Entry 6VG0 (X-ray diffraction, 2.66 A resolution); this record covers chains A and B.

[Chain A (and B)]
Protein: Isocitrate dehydrogenase [NADP] cytoplasmic
From: Homo sapiens
Notes: EC 1.1.1.42; chain B of this document is another copy of the same molecule, construct and numbering; everything in this record applies to it too
Reference sequence: O75874 (IDHC_HUMAN); residue numbers follow UniProt; this construct covers 1-414
Amino-acid sequence (425 residues; row label = number of the first residue in the row):
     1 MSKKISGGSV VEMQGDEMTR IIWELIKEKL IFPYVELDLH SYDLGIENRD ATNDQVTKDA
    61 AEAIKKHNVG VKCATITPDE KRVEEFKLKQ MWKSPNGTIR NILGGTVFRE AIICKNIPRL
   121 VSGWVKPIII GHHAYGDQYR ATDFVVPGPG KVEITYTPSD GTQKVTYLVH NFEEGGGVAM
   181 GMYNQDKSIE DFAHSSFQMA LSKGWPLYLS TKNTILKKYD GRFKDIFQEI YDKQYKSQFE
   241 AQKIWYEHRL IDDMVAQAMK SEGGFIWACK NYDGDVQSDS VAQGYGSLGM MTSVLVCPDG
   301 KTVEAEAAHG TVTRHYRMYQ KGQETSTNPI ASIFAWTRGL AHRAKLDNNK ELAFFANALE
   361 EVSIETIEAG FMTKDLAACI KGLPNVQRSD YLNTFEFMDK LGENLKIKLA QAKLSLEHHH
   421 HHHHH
Not modelled in the structure: 1, 415-425 (chain B: 1, 417-425)
Sequence notes: engineered mutation His-132 (Arg in O75874); expression tag (415-425)
Small-molecule neighbours:
  - NADPH (NDP; NADPH dihydro-nicotinamide-adenine-dinucleotide phosphate): Lys-72, Ala-74, Thr-75, Ile-76, Thr-77, Arg-82, Asn-96, Leu-288, Gly-289, Glu-306, Ala-307, Ala-308, His-309, Gly-310, Thr-311, Val-312, Thr-313, Arg-314, His-315, Ser-326, Thr-327, Asn-328, Asp-375
  - QWM (N~2~,N~4~-bis[(1R)-1-cyclopropylethyl]-6-[6-(trifluoromethyl)pyridin-2-yl]-1,3,5-triazine-2,4-diamine): Val-121, Trp-124, Ile-251, Val-255, Met-259, Tyr-272, Asp-273, Val-276, Gln-277, Ser-280, Val-281
Swiss-Prot annotation at these positions:
  - binding site (NADP(+)): Thr-75 to Thr-77, Arg-82, Lys-260, Gly-310 to His-315, Asn-328
  - binding site (substrate): Thr-77, Ser-94 to Arg-100, Arg-109, Lys-212
  - binding site (Mn(2+)): Asp-252, Asp-275, Asp-279
  - site (Critical for catalysis): Tyr-139, Lys-212
  - modified residue: Ser-2 (N-acetylserine), Tyr-42 (Phosphotyrosine), Lys-81 (N6-acetyllysine), Lys-126 (N6-succinyllysine), Lys-224 (N6-acetyllysine), Lys-233 (N6-acetyllysine), Lys-243 (N6-acetyllysine), Lys-321 (N6-acetyllysine), Ser-389 (Phosphoserine), Lys-400 (N6-succinyllysine)
  - natural variant: His-132 (R132H: In a glioma sample; this construct carries the variant)
From the paper describing this entry:
  - binding site for QWM: Val-121, Trp-124, Ile-251, Val-255, Met-259, Asp-273, Gln-277

[Interface between chain A and chain B]
Residue-residue contacts - 144 pairs, chain A then chain B:
  Leu-120(A) / Leu-120(B)
  Leu-120(A) / Val-121(B)
  Leu-120(A) / Ser-122(B)  hydrogen bond (backbone-backbone)
  Leu-120(A) / Met-259(B)  hydrophobic
  Leu-120(A) / Lys-260(B)
  Val-121(A) / Leu-120(B)
  Val-121(A) / Met-259(B)  hydrophobic
  Ser-122(A) / Leu-120(B)
  Gln-138(A) / Gln-138(B)
  Gln-138(A) / Ile-215(B)
  Gln-138(A) / Leu-216(B)
  Tyr-139(A) / Lys-212(B)
  Tyr-139(A) / Ile-215(B)  hydrophobic
  Thr-142(A) / Tyr-167(B)
  Thr-142(A) / Leu-168(B)  hydrogen bond (side chain-backbone)
  Thr-142(A) / Val-169(B)
  Asp-143(A) / Leu-216(B)
  Asp-143(A) / Lys-217(B)  hydrogen bond (side chain-backbone)
  Asp-143(A) / Lys-218(B)  hydrogen bond (side chain-backbone)
  Asp-143(A) / Tyr-219(B)  hydrogen bond (side chain-backbone)
  Phe-144(A) / Tyr-156(B)  hydrophobic
  Phe-144(A) / Tyr-167(B)  hydrophobic
  Phe-144(A) / Lys-218(B)
  Val-145(A) / Lys-218(B)
  Val-146(A) / Tyr-156(B)  hydrophobic
  Pro-147(A) / Tyr-156(B)
  Gly-148(A) / Tyr-156(B)  hydrogen bond (backbone-side chain)
  Pro-149(A) / Tyr-156(B)  hydrogen bond (backbone-side chain)
  Pro-149(A) / Pro-158(B)
  Pro-149(A) / Ser-159(B)  hydrogen bond (backbone-side chain)
  Gly-150(A) / Tyr-156(B)
  Gly-150(A) / Thr-157(B)
  Gly-150(A) / Pro-158(B)
  Gly-150(A) / Ser-159(B)
  Lys-151(A) / Thr-155(B)
  Lys-151(A) / Tyr-156(B)
  Lys-151(A) / Thr-157(B)  hydrogen bond (backbone-backbone)
  Val-152(A) / Thr-155(B)
  Val-152(A) / Tyr-156(B)  hydrophobic
  Glu-153(A) / Ile-154(B)
  Glu-153(A) / Thr-155(B)  hydrogen bond (backbone-backbone)
  Ile-154(A) / Phe-144(B)  hydrophobic
  Ile-154(A) / Val-152(B)  hydrophobic
  Ile-154(A) / Glu-153(B)
  Ile-154(A) / Met-180(B)
  Ile-154(A) / Gly-181(B)
  Thr-155(A) / Lys-151(B)
  Thr-155(A) / Val-152(B)
  Thr-155(A) / Glu-153(B)  hydrogen bond (backbone-backbone)
  Tyr-156(A) / Val-146(B)  hydrophobic
  Tyr-156(A) / Pro-147(B)
  Tyr-156(A) / Gly-148(B)  hydrogen bond (side chain-backbone)
  Tyr-156(A) / Pro-149(B)  hydrogen bond (side chain-backbone)
  Tyr-156(A) / Gly-150(B)
  Tyr-156(A) / Lys-151(B)
  Tyr-156(A) / Val-152(B)  hydrophobic
  Thr-157(A) / Gly-150(B)
  Thr-157(A) / Lys-151(B)  hydrogen bond (backbone-backbone)
  Pro-158(A) / Pro-149(B)
  Pro-158(A) / Gly-150(B)
  Ser-159(A) / Pro-149(B)  hydrogen bond (backbone-backbone)
  Ser-159(A) / Gly-150(B)
  Tyr-167(A) / Phe-144(B)
  Val-169(A) / Thr-142(B)
  Val-169(A) / Gly-181(B)
  Val-169(A) / Met-182(B)
  Val-169(A) / Tyr-183(B)
  His-170(A) / Tyr-183(B)  hydrogen bond
  Phe-172(A) / Tyr-183(B)  hydrophobic
  Phe-172(A) / Asn-184(B)
  Gly-176(A) / Gln-185(B)
  Gly-176(A) / Asp-186(B)  hydrogen bond (backbone-backbone)
  Gly-177(A) / Asn-184(B)
  Gly-177(A) / Asp-186(B)
  Val-178(A) / Tyr-183(B)
  Val-178(A) / Asn-184(B)  hydrogen bond (backbone-backbone)
  Val-178(A) / Lys-218(B)
  Val-178(A) / Tyr-219(B)  hydrophobic
  Val-178(A) / Arg-222(B)
  Ala-179(A) / Met-182(B)
  Ala-179(A) / Tyr-219(B)
  Met-180(A) / Ile-154(B)
  Met-180(A) / Gly-181(B)
  Met-180(A) / Met-182(B)  hydrogen bond (backbone-backbone)
  Met-180(A) / Leu-216(B)  hydrophobic
  Met-180(A) / Tyr-219(B)  hydrophobic
  Gly-181(A) / Ile-154(B)
  Gly-181(A) / Val-169(B)
  Gly-181(A) / Met-180(B)
  Met-182(A) / Val-169(B)
  Met-182(A) / Ala-179(B)
  Met-182(A) / Met-180(B)  hydrogen bond (backbone-backbone)
  Tyr-183(A) / Val-169(B)
  Tyr-183(A) / His-170(B)
  Tyr-183(A) / Val-178(B)
  Asn-184(A) / Phe-172(B)
  Asn-184(A) / Gly-177(B)
  Asn-184(A) / Val-178(B)  hydrogen bond (backbone-backbone)
  Gln-185(A) / His-170(B)
  Gln-185(A) / Gly-176(B)
  Asp-186(A) / Gly-176(B)  hydrogen bond (backbone-backbone)
  Asp-186(A) / Gly-177(B)
  Lys-212(A) / Tyr-139(B)
  Lys-212(A) / Asp-275(B)  salt bridge
  Ile-215(A) / Gln-138(B)
  Ile-215(A) / Tyr-139(B)  hydrophobic
  Leu-216(A) / Gln-138(B)
  Leu-216(A) / Asp-143(B)
  Leu-216(A) / Met-180(B)  hydrophobic
  Lys-217(A) / Asp-143(B)  hydrogen bond (backbone-side chain)
  Lys-218(A) / Asp-143(B)  hydrogen bond (backbone-side chain)
  Lys-218(A) / Phe-144(B)
  Lys-218(A) / Val-178(B)
  Tyr-219(A) / Asp-143(B)  hydrogen bond (backbone-side chain)
  Tyr-219(A) / Val-178(B)
  Tyr-219(A) / Ala-179(B)
  Tyr-219(A) / Met-180(B)  hydrophobic
  Arg-222(A) / Val-178(B)
  Ile-251(A) / Tyr-272(B)
  Ile-251(A) / Val-276(B)  hydrophobic
  Asp-252(A) / Asp-275(B)
  Asp-252(A) / Val-276(B)
  Asp-252(A) / Asp-279(B)
  Val-255(A) / Val-276(B)
  Val-255(A) / Ser-280(B)
  Ala-256(A) / Ser-280(B)
  Met-259(A) / Leu-120(B)  hydrophobic
  Met-259(A) / Val-121(B)  hydrophobic
  Met-259(A) / Ser-280(B)
  Met-259(A) / Gly-284(B)
  Lys-260(A) / Leu-120(B)
  Tyr-272(A) / Ile-251(B)
  Tyr-272(A) / Tyr-272(B)  hydrophobic
  Tyr-272(A) / Asp-273(B)  hydrogen bond
  Asp-273(A) / Tyr-272(B)  hydrogen bond
  Asp-275(A) / Lys-212(B)  salt bridge
  Asp-275(A) / Asp-252(B)
  Val-276(A) / Ile-251(B)  hydrophobic
  Val-276(A) / Asp-252(B)
  Asp-279(A) / Asp-252(B)
  Ser-280(A) / Val-255(B)
  Ser-280(A) / Met-259(B)
  Gln-283(A) / Lys-260(B)
  Gly-284(A) / Met-259(B)
Other interface residues (no listed pair), chain A (62 interface residues in all): Tyr-135, Ala-141, Leu-168
Other interface residues (no listed pair), chain B (63 interface residues in all): Tyr-135, Ala-141, Val-145, Glu-174, Ala-256, Gln-283

[Summary]
62 residues of chain A and 63 residues of chain B are in contact, with 27 hydrogen bonds and 2 salt bridges.
Polar pairs include Lys-212(A)/Asp-275(B), Thr-142(A)/Leu-168(B) and Asp-143(A)/Lys-217(B). Ligands of chain
A: NADPH and compound QWM. The paper reports a binding site for QWM at Val-121(A), Trp-124(A) and Ile-251(A)
among others.
Both chains are Isocitrate dehydrogenase [NADP] cytoplasmic (Homo sapiens). Entry 6VG0 (CRYSTAL STRUCTURE OF
HUMAN CYTOSOLIC ISOCITRATE DEHYDROGENASE (IDH1) R132H MUTANT IN COMPLEX WITH NADPH and AGI-15056) was
determined by X-ray diffraction, deposited together with 6VEI and 6VFZ.
